Entry 7DZ2 (X-ray diffraction, 1.55 A resolution); this record covers chains A and D of the 4 polymer chains in the assembly.

# Chain A (and D)
Name: D-tagatose 3-epimerase
From: Sinorhizobium fredii CCBAU 83666
Notes: EC 5.1.3.-; chain D of this document is another copy of the same molecule, construct and numbering; everything in this record applies to it too
UniProt: A0A249Q1V1 (A0A249Q1V1_RHIFR); numbering as in UniProt (aligned over 1-284)
Sequence (286 residues; row label = number of the first residue in the row):
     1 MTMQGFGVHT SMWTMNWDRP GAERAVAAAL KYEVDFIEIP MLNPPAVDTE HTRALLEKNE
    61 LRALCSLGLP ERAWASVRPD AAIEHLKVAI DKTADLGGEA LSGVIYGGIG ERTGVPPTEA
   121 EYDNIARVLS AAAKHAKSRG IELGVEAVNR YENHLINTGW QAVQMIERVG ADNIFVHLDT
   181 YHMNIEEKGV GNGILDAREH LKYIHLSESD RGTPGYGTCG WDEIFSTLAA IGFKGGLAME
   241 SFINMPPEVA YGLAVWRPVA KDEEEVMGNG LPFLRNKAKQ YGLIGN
Disordered / not traced: 1-2, 285-286 (chain D: 1-2)
Differences from the reference sequence: expression tag (285-286)
Bound ions: Mg2+: E146, D179, E240

# Chain A / chain D interface
Pairs across the interface - 14 pairs, chain A then chain D:
  G215(A) - K277(D)  hydrogen bond (backbone-side chain)
  Y216(A) - F273(D)
  Y216(A) - N276(D)  hydrogen bond
  Y216(A) - K277(D)
  Y216(A) - Q280(D)
  G217(A) - D222(D)
  G217(A) - Q280(D)
  D222(A) - G217(D)
  N269(A) - N276(D)  hydrogen bond
  N276(A) - Y216(D)  hydrogen bond
  N276(A) - N269(D)  hydrogen bond
  K277(A) - G215(D)  hydrogen bond (side chain-backbone)
  K277(A) - Y216(D)
  Q280(A) - Y216(D)  hydrogen bond (side chain-backbone)
Also at the interface, not in a pair above, chain A (9 interface residues in all): F273

# In short
Chain A and chain D each contribute 9 residues to their interface, with 7 hydrogen bonds. Polar contacts
include G215(A)-K277(D), Y216(A)-N276(D) and N269(A)-N276(D). E146(A), D179(A) and E240(A) coordinate Mg2+.
Chain A and chain D are both D-tagatose 3-epimerase (Sinorhizobium fredii CCBAU 83666); the structure, Crystal
structures of D-allulose 3-epimerase from Sinorhizobium fredii, was determined by X-ray diffraction together
with 7DZ3, 7DZ4, 7DZ5 and 7DZ6 from the same study.
